PDB entry 4K4F | X-ray diffraction, 2.90 A resolution | chain A

[Chain A]
Protein: Tankyrase-1
Source organism: Homo sapiens
Notes: EC 2.4.2.30; fragment: PARP catalytic
UniProt: O95271 (TNKS1_HUMAN); residue numbers follow UniProt; this construct covers 1104-1314
Chain sequence (217 residues; each row starts with the number of its first residue):
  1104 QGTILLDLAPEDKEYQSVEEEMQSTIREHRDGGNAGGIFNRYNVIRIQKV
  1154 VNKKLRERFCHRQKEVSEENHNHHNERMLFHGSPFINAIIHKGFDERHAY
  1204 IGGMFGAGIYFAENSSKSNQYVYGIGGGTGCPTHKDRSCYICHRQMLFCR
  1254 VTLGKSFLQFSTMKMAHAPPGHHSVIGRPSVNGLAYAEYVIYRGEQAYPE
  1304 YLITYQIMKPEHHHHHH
Unresolved in the structure: 1285-1286, 1316-1320
Sequence notes: expression tag (1315-1320)
Metal / ion sites: Zn2+: Cys1234, His1237, Cys1242, Cys1245
Ligand contacts: K4F (4-[(4S)-5,5-dimethyl-2-oxo-4-phenyl-1,3-oxazolidin-3-yl]-N-(quinolin-8-yl)benzamide): His1184, Gly1185, Ser1186, Pro1187, Phe1188, Ala1191, Ile1192, Lys1195, Gly1196, Phe1197, Asp1198, His1201, Ala1202, Tyr1203, Phe1208, Gly1209, Gly1211, Ile1212, Tyr1213, Tyr1224, Gly1227, Ile1228

[In short]
Ligands of chain A: compound K4F. The Zn2+ site is built by Cys1234, His1237, Cys1242 and Cys1245.
Chain A is Tankyrase-1 (Homo sapiens); the structure, Co-crystal structure of TNKS1 with compound 18
[4-[(4S)-5,5-dimethyl-2-oxo-4-phenyl-1,3-oxazolidin-3-yl]-N-(quinolin-8-yl)benzamide], was determined by X-ray
diffraction (same publication as 4K4E).
